4FXU - chains A and B of the 3 polymer chains in the assembly; structure by X-ray diffraction, 1.90 A resolution.

Chain A (and B):
Molecule: Riboflavin synthase subunit alpha
Source organism: Brucella abortus
Notes: EC 2.5.1.9; chain B of this document is another copy of the same molecule, construct and numbering; everything in this record applies to it too
Reference sequence: G8SX20 (G8SX20_BRUAO); residue numbers follow UniProt; this construct covers 1-202
Chain sequence (210 residues; numbered 1 to 210; the number before each row is that of its first residue):
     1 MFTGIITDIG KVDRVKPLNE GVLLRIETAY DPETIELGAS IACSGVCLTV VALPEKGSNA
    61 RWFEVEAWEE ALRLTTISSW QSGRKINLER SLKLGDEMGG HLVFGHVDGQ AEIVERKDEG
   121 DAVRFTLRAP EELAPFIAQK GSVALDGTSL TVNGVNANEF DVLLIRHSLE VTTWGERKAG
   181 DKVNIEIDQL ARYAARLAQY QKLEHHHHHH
Not modelled in the structure: 55-60, 201-210 (chain B: 16-20, 51-68, 80-85, 119-121, 202-210)
Differences from the reference sequence: expression tag (203-210)
What the authors report for this chain:
  - self-association interface (contacts with another copy of this molecule); pairs are residue here / residue on that copy: Asp188-Tyr193 (hydrogen bond), Asp188-Gln189 (hydrogen bond), Leu190, Ala194, Leu197

Interface between chain A and chain B:
Residue-residue contacts (51):
  Met1(A) - Met98(B)  hydrogen bond (backbone-backbone)
  Met1(A) - Gly99(B)
  Met1(A) - Gly100(B)  hydrogen bond (backbone-backbone)
  Met1(A) - His101(B)
  Met1(A) - Leu102(B)
  Ser40(A) - Gly99(B)
  Trp68(A) - Ile165(B)  hydrophobic
  Glu70(A) - Leu163(B)
  Arg90(A) - Glu97(B)  salt bridge
  Ser91(A) - Glu97(B)
  Leu92(A) - Glu97(B)
  Leu92(A) - Met98(B)  hydrogen bond (backbone-backbone)
  Lys93(A) - Gly95(B)
  Lys93(A) - Asp96(B)
  Lys93(A) - Glu97(B)  salt bridge
  Leu94(A) - Leu92(B)  hydrophobic
  Leu94(A) - Lys93(B)
  Leu94(A) - Leu94(B)
  Leu94(A) - Gly95(B)  hydrogen bond (backbone-backbone)
  Leu94(A) - Asp96(B)  hydrogen bond (backbone-backbone)
  Leu94(A) - Met98(B)
  Gly95(A) - Leu94(B)
  Met98(A) - Leu102(B)  hydrophobic
  Phe104(A) - His101(B)
  His106(A) - Thr151(B)  hydrogen bond
  Asp108(A) - Lys140(B)
  Gln189(A) - Lys140(B)
  Gln189(A) - Gly141(B)
  Gln189(A) - Ser142(B)  hydrogen bond
  Gln189(A) - Asp188(B)
  Leu190(A) - Leu190(B)
  Arg192(A) - Gln139(B)
  Arg192(A) - Lys140(B)  hydrogen bond (side chain-backbone)
  Arg192(A) - Gly141(B)
  Tyr193(A) - Phe136(B)
  Tyr193(A) - Ala138(B)  hydrophobic
  Tyr193(A) - Gly141(B)
  Tyr193(A) - Ser142(B)  hydrogen bond (side chain-backbone)
  Tyr193(A) - Asp188(B)  hydrogen bond
  Tyr193(A) - Ala191(B)  hydrophobic
  Tyr193(A) - Ala194(B)  hydrophobic
  Arg196(A) - Ala134(B)  hydrogen bond (side chain-backbone)
  Arg196(A) - Pro135(B)
  Arg196(A) - Ile137(B)  hydrogen bond (side chain-backbone)
  Arg196(A) - Ala138(B)
  Arg196(A) - Val155(B)
  Arg196(A) - Ala157(B)  hydrogen bond (side chain-backbone)
  Tyr200(A) - Glu131(B)
  Tyr200(A) - Ala134(B)
  Tyr200(A) - Pro135(B)  hydrophobic
  Tyr200(A) - Ala157(B)
Also at the interface, not in a pair above, chain A (24 interface residues in all): Ala39, Leu102, Ala194, Leu197
Also at the interface, not in a pair above, chain B (32 interface residues in all): Thr3, His167

In short:
Chain A and chain B form an interface of 24 and 32 residues respectively, with 13 hydrogen bonds and 2 salt
bridges. Polar contacts include Arg90(A)-Glu97(B), Lys93(A)-Glu97(B) and His106(A)-Thr151(B). The paper
reports a self-association interface involving Asp188(A), Gln189(A) and Leu190(A) among others.
Chain A and chain B are both Riboflavin synthase subunit alpha (Brucella abortus); the structure,
Crystallographic structure of trimeric riboflavin synthase from Brucella abortus, was determined by X-ray
diffraction (same publication as 4G6I, 4GQN and 4E0F).
